PDB entry 7VAK | electron microscopy, 4.70 A resolution (low resolution: residue-level contacts below are approximate; hydrogen-bond / salt-bridge calls are withheld) | chains B and E of the 12 polymer chains in the assembly

# Chain B
Molecule: V-type ATP synthase alpha chain
Organism: Thermus thermophilus HB8
Notes: EC 7.1.2.2
Reference sequence: Q56403 (VATA_THET8); numbering as in UniProt (aligned over 1-578)
Chain sequence (578 residues; row label = number of the first residue in the row):
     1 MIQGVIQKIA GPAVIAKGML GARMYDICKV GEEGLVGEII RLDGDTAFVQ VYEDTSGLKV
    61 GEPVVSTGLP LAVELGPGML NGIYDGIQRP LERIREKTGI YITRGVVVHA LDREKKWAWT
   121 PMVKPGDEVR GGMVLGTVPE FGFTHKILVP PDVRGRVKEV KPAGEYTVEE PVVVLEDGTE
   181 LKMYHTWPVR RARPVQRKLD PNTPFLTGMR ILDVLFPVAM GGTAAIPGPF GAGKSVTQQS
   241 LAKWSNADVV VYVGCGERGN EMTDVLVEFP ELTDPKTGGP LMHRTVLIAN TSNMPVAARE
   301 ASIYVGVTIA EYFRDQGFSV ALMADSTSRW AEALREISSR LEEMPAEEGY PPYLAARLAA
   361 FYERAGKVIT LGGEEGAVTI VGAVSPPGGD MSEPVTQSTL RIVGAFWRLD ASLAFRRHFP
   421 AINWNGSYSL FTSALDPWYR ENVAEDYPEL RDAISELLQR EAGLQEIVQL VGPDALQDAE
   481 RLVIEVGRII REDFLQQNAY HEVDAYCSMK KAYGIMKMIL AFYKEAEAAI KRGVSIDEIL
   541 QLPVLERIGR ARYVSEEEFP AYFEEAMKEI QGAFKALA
Construct notes: conflict A232 (Ser in Q56403), S235 (Thr in Q56403)

# Chain E
Molecule: V-type ATP synthase beta chain
Organism: Thermus thermophilus HB8
Reference sequence: Q56404 (VATB_THET8); numbering as in UniProt (aligned over 1-478)
Chain sequence (478 residues; each row starts with the number of its first residue):
     1 MDLLKKEYTG ITYISGPLLF VENAKDLAYG AIVDIKDGTG RVRGGQVIEV SEEYAVIQVF
    61 EETTGLDLAT TSVSLVEDVA RLGVSKEMLG RRFNGIGKPI DGLPPITPEK RLPITGLPLN
   121 PVARRKPEQF IQTGISTIDV MNTLVRGQKL PIFSGSGLPA NEIAAQIARQ ATVRPDLSGE
   181 GEKEEPFAVV FAAMGITQRE LSYFIQEFER TGALSRSVLF LNKADDPTIE RILTPRMALT
   241 VAEYLAFEHD YHVLVILTDM TNYCEALREI GAAREEIPGR RGYPGYMYTD LATIYERAGV
   301 VEGKKGSVTQ IPILSMPDDD RTHPIPDLTG YITEGQIQLS RELHRKGIYP PIDPLPSLSR
   361 LMNNGVGKGK TREDHKQVSD QLYSAYANGV DIRKLVAIIG EDALTENDRR YLQFADAFER
   421 FFINQGQQNR SIEESLQIAW ALLSMLPQGE LKRISKDHIG KYYGQKLEEI WGAPQALD
Unresolved in the structure: 1-2, 471-478

# How chain B and chain E interact
Residue-residue contacts (30):
  A22(B) - D67(E)
  R23(B) - L66(E)
  M24(B) - T63(E)
  M24(B) - G65(E)
  M24(B) - L66(E)
  Y25(B) - T63(E)
  Y25(B) - T64(E)
  R41(B) - Y13(E)
  R41(B) - I14(E)
  R41(B) - S15(E)
  L42(B) - Y13(E)
  L42(B) - I14(E)
  L42(B) - L66(E)
  D43(B) - T12(E)
  D43(B) - Y13(E)
  G44(B) - T12(E)
  G44(B) - L68(E)
  D200(B) - Q198(E)
  D200(B) - S202(E)
  M344(B) - P278(E)
  A346(B) - R281(E)
  P352(B) - A272(E)
  A355(B) - E265(E)
  E363(B) - T197(E)
  E363(B) - Q198(E)
  E363(B) - A224(E)
  E363(B) - D225(E)
  R401(B) - N262(E)
  R401(B) - E265(E)
  L430(B) - R199(E)
Also at the interface, not in a pair above, chain B (28 interface residues in all): L20, G21, I40, K198, L199, E347, Y353, A356, A359, A360, V403, G404
Also at the interface, not in a pair above, chain E (30 interface residues in all): G16, T39, I196, R231, T261, R268, E269, E275, E276

# In short
Chain B and chain E form an interface of 28 and 30 residues respectively.
Chain B is V-type ATP synthase alpha chain and chain E is V-type ATP synthase beta chain, both from Thermus
thermophilus HB8; the structure, Nucleotide-free V1EG domain of V/A-ATPase from Thermus thermophilus, state2,
was determined by electron microscopy, deposited together with 7VAI, 7VAJ, 7VAL, 7VAM, 7VAN, 7VAO and 11
further entries.
